PDB entry 3OD0 | X-ray diffraction, 2.90 A resolution | chains A and B

Chain A (and B):
Name: PRKG1 protein
Source organism: Homo sapiens
Notes: EC 2.7.11.12; fragment: Cyclic nucleotie binding domain; chain B of this document is another copy of the same molecule, construct and numbering; everything in this record applies to it too
Reference sequence: Q6P5T7 (Q6P5T7_HUMAN); residue numbers follow UniProt; this construct covers 92-227
Sequence (139 residues; numbered 89 to 227; the number before each row is that of its first residue):
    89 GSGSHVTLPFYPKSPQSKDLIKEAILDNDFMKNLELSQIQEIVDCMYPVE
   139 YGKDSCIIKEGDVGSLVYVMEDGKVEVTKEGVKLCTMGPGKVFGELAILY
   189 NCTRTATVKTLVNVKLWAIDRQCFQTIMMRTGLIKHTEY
Disordered / not traced: 89-91, 219-227
Differences from the reference sequence: expression tag (89-91)
Ligand contacts:
  - cyclic guanosine monophosphate (PCG), molecule 1: Ile146, Val165, Leu172, Cys173, Met175, Val180, Phe181, Gly182, Glu183, Leu184, Ala185, Arg192, Thr193, Ala194, Val196
  - cyclic guanosine monophosphate (PCG), molecule 2: Ile186, Leu187, Tyr188, Asn189
From the paper describing this entry:
  - contacts within the chain: Asn116-Glu183 (hydrogen bond), Asn116-Phe118 (hydrogen bond), Phe118-Leu184 (hydrophobic contact), Phe118-Leu187 (hydrophobic contact), Cys133-Cys211, Leu172-Cys173, Leu184-Thr193 (hydrophobic contact), Cys190-Thr193 (hydrophobic contact)
  - binding site for cyclic guanosine monophosphate: Val165, Leu172, Cys173, Met175, Gly182, Glu183, Leu184, Ala185, Arg192, Thr193
  - self-association interface (contacts with another copy of this molecule); pairs are residue here / residue on that copy: Phe118-Tyr188 (hydrophobic contact)
  - specificity-determining residues: Leu172, Cys173, Thr193
  - mutagenesis - T193A (27-29 fold): decreased catalytic activity on cGMP (citing earlier work)

How chain A and chain B interact:
Contacting residue pairs - 19 pairs, chain A then chain B:
  Phe118(A) - Tyr188(B)  hydrophobic
  Asn121(A) - Asn189(B)  hydrogen bond (backbone-side chain)
  Leu122(A) - Tyr188(B)
  Leu187(A) - Lys167(B)
  Leu187(A) - Leu172(B)
  Tyr188(A) - Lys167(B)
  Tyr188(A) - Glu168(B)  hydrogen bond
  Asn189(A) - Leu172(B)
  Arg209(A) - Asp117(B)  salt bridge
  Phe212(A) - Tyr188(B)
  Gln213(A) - Asp117(B)
  Gln213(A) - Phe118(B)
  Gln213(A) - Asn121(B)
  Thr214(A) - Asn121(B)
  Met216(A) - Phe118(B)  hydrophobic
  Met216(A) - Leu187(B)
  Met216(A) - Tyr188(B)  hydrophobic
  Met217(A) - Phe118(B)
  Met217(A) - Leu122(B)  hydrophobic
Also at the interface, not in a pair above, chain A (14 interface residues in all): Gln126, Ile186
Also at the interface, not in a pair above, chain B (15 interface residues in all): Met119, Leu184, Cys190, Thr193, Met216

In short:
14 residues of chain A face 15 of chain B across their interface; the contacts include 2 hydrogen bonds and 1
salt bridge. Polar pairs include Arg209(A)-Asp117(B), Asn121(A)-Asn189(B) and Tyr188(A)-Glu168(B). The paper
reports a binding site for cyclic guanosine monophosphate at Val165(A), Leu172(A) and Cys173(A) among others;
T193A of chain A reduces catalytic activity on cGMP.
Chain A and chain B are both PRKG1 protein (Homo sapiens); the structure, Crystal structure of cGMP bound
cGMP-dependent protein kinase(92-227), was determined by X-ray diffraction, deposited together with 3OCP and
3OGJ.
